PDB entry 2QIN | X-ray diffraction, 1.76 A resolution | chains A and D of the 4 polymer chains in the assembly

Chain A (and D):
Molecule: Metallo-beta-lactamase L1
From: Stenotrophomonas maltophilia
Notes: EC 3.5.2.6; chain D of this document is another copy of the same molecule, construct and numbering; everything in this record applies to it too
Reference sequence: P52700 (BLA1_XANMA); the author numbering skips numbers that UniProt does not, so the offset changes along the chain: 22-45 = UniProt 22-45; 47-57 = UniProt 46-56; 66-76 = UniProt 57-67; 78-87 = UniProt 68-77; 7 more segments
Sequence (269 residues; row label = number of the first residue in the row; note: 23 numbers in that range are skipped by the numbering (no residue carries them; nothing is unmodelled there)):
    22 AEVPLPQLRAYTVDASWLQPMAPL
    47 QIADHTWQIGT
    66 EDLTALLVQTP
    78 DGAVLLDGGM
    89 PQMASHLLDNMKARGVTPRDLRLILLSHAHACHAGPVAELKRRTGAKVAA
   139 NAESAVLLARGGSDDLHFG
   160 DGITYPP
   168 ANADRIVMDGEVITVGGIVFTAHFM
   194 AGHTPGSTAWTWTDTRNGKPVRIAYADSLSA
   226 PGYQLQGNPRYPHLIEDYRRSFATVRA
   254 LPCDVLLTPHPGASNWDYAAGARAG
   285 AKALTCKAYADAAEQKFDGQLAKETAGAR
Not modelled in the structure: 22-23, 310-313 (chain D: 22-23, 312-313)
Sequence notes: engineered mutation C120 (Asp109 in P52700)
Disulfides: C256-C290
Ion coordination: Zn2+ site 1: H116, H118, H196; Zn2+ site 2: C120, H121, H263
Swiss-Prot annotation at these positions:
  - binding site (Zn(2+)): H116, H118, H121, H196, H263
  - binding site (substrate): D220

Chain A / chain D interface:
Residue-residue contacts - 15 pairs, chain A then chain D:
  D78(A) - R107(D)
  G79(A) - R107(D)
  R107(A) - D78(D)  salt bridge
  R107(A) - R110(D)
  D108(A) - R107(D)  salt bridge
  R110(A) - R107(D)
  K129(A) - K135(D)  hydrogen bond (backbone-side chain)
  T132(A) - K135(D)  hydrogen bond (backbone-side chain)
  G133(A) - K135(D)
  A134(A) - K135(D)  hydrogen bond (backbone-side chain)
  K135(A) - K129(D)  hydrogen bond (side chain-backbone)
  K135(A) - T132(D)  hydrogen bond (side chain-backbone)
  K135(A) - G133(D)
  K135(A) - A134(D)  hydrogen bond (side chain-backbone)
  N169(A) - N169(D)
Interface residues without a listed pair, chain A (13 interface residues in all): P76, D171
Interface residues without a listed pair, chain D (12 interface residues in all): P76, G79, D171

Summary:
Chain A and chain D form an interface of 13 and 12 residues respectively; the contacts include 6 hydrogen
bonds and 2 salt bridges. Among the polar pairs are R107(A)-D78(D), D108(A)-R107(D) and K129(A)-K135(D).
Chain A and chain D are both Metallo-beta-lactamase L1 (Stenotrophomonas maltophilia); the structure,
Stenotrophomonas maltophilia L1 Metallo-beta-Lactamase Asp-120 Cys mutant, was determined by X-ray
diffraction, deposited together with 2QJS.
